PDB entry 2BME | X-ray diffraction, 1.57 A resolution | chain A

== Chain A ==
Name: Ras-related protein RAB4A
From: Homo sapiens
Notes: EC 3.6.5.2; fragment: nucleotide-binding domain, residues 1-184
UniProt: P20338 (RAB4A_HUMAN); residues 3-186 here correspond to UniProt positions 1-184 (UniProt number = residue number - 2)
Chain sequence (186 residues; each row starts with the number of its first residue):
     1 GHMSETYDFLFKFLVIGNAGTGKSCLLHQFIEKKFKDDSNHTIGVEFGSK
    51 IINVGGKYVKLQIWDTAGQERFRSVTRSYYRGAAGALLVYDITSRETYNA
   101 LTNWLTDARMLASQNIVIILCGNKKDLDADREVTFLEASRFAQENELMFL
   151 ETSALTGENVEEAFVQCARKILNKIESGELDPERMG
Disordered / not traced: 1-3, 180-186
Ion coordination: Mg2+: S24, T42 (together with GMP-PNP)
Small-molecule neighbours: GMP-PNP (GNP; phosphoaminophosphonic acid-guanylate ester): N18, A19, G20, T21, G22, K23, S24, C25, F35, S39, N40, H41, T42, T66, A67, G68, Q69, N123, K124, D126, L127, S153, A154, L155

== Summary ==
Bound to chain A: GMP-PNP. S24 and T42 form the Mg2+ site.
Chain A is Ras-related protein RAB4A (Homo sapiens); the structure, high resolution structure of GppNHp-bound
human Rab4a, was determined by X-ray diffraction (same publication as 2BMD).
